2WSE - chains A and D of the 18 polymer chains in the assembly; structure by X-ray diffraction, 3.49 A resolution.

== Chain A ==
Name: Photosystem I P700 chlorophyll A apoprotein A1
From: Pisum sativum
UniProt: P05310 (PSAA_PEA); residues 1-758 here = UniProt positions 1-758
Amino-acid sequence (758 residues; row label = number of the first residue in the row):
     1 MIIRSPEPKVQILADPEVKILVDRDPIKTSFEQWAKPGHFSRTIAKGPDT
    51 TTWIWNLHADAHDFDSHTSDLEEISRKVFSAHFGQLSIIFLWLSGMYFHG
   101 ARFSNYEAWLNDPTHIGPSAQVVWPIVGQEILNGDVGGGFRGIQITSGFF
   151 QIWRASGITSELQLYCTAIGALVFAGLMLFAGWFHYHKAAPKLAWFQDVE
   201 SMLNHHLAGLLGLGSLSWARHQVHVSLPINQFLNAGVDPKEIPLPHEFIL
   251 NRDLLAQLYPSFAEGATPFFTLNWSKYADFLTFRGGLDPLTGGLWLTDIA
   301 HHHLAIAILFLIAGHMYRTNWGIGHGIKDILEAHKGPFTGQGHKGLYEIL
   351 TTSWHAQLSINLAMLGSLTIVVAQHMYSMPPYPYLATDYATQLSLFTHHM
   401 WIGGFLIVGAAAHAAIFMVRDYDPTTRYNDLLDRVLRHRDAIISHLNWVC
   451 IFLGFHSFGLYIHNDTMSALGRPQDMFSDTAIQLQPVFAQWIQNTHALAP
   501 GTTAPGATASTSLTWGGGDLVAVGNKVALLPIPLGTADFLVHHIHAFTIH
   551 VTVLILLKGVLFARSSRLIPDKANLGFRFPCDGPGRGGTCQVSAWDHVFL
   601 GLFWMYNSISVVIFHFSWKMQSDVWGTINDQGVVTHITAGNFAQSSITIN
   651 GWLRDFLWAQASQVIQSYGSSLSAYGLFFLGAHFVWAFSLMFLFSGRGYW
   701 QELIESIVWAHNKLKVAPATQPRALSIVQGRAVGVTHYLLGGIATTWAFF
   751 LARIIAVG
Disordered / not traced: 1-20, 319-326
Bound ions: chlorophyll a Mg site 1 near Gln121 (its only coordinating residue here); chlorophyll a Mg site 2 near Tyr317 (its only coordinating residue here); chlorophyll a Mg site 3 near Thr503 (its only coordinating residue here); 4Fe-4S cluster Fe: Cys581, Cys590 (shared with 2 residues of chain B)
Residues lining bound ligands:
  - beta-carotene (BCR), molecule 1: Tyr97, Thr167, Gly170, Ala171, Leu213, Leu216, Ser217
  - beta-carotene (BCR), molecule 2: Leu210, Leu213, Gly214, Ser215, Ser217
  - beta-carotene (BCR), molecule 3: Leu346, Leu350, Ala356, Ser359, Ile360, Ala414, Leu432
  - beta-carotene (BCR), molecule 4: Ser359, Ala363, Met364, Ser367, Ile407, Ala410, Ala411, Val553, Leu556, Leu557, Val560
  - beta-carotene (BCR), molecule 5: Phe678, Gly681, Ala682, Phe684, Leu740, Ile743, Ala744, Trp747
  - beta-carotene / chlorophyll a: Leu91, Trp92, Ser94, Gly95, Met96, Phe98, His99, Phe103, Gln121, Val122, Val123
  - chlorophyll a (CLA), molecule 1: Glu32, Trp34, His67, Lys77, Ser80, Ala81, Ile88, Leu179, Gly182, Trp183, Tyr186, His187
  - chlorophyll a (CLA), molecule 2: Thr51, Ile54, Trp55, Ile704, Ile707, Val708, His711, Val716, Ala717, Pro722, Arg723
  - chlorophyll a (CLA), molecule 3: Ile54, Leu57, His58
  - chlorophyll a (CLA), molecule 4: Trp55, Phe684, Val685, Phe688, Met691, Phe692, Leu725, Gln729, Ala732, Val733, Thr736, His737, Leu740
  - chlorophyll a (CLA), molecule 5: Leu57, His58, Ala61, His62, Lys77, Ala81, Gly84, Gln85, His187
  - chlorophyll a (CLA), molecule 6: His58, Ala59, Asp60, Ala61, His62, Asp63, His355, Leu362, Phe405, Leu406, Val408, Gly409, Ala412, His413, Ile416, Phe577, Arg578, Trp595, Leu602, Thr736, Leu740
  - chlorophyll a (CLA), molecule 7: His62, Phe64, Lys77, Val78, Ala81, His82, Gln85, Leu86, Ile89, Phe90, Leu93, Phe174, Trp354, His355, Gln357, Leu358, Asn361, Leu362, Leu365
  - chlorophyll a (CLA), molecule 8: His62, Gln85, Ile88, Ile89, Trp92, Ile402, Phe405, Leu406
  - chlorophyll a (CLA), molecule 9: Phe79, Phe83, Leu177, Met178, Phe180, Ala181, Phe184, Lys188, Trp195
  - chlorophyll a (CLA), molecule 10: Phe79, His82, Phe83, Leu86, Phe90, Phe174, Met178, Trp195, Ser201, Met202, His205, His206, Gly209, Leu210
  - chlorophyll a (CLA), molecule 11: Trp92, Gly95, Met96, His99, Ala120, Gln121, Leu132, Ile143, Gln144, Ile145, Thr146, Ser147, Leu672, Ala674, Tyr675, Phe678, Leu751
  - chlorophyll a (CLA), molecule 12: Trp92, Met96, Thr146, Ser147, Ser394, Leu395, Thr397, His398, Trp401, Phe405, Phe678, Ile743, Trp747
  - chlorophyll a (CLA), molecule 13: Gln121, Val122, Val123, Trp124, Ile126, Val127, Gly128, Gln129, Leu132, Ala674, Leu677, Phe678
  - chlorophyll a (CLA), molecule 14: Ser147, Gly148, Phe149, Ile152, Leu365, Leu368, Thr369, Val372, Met376, Tyr382, Leu385, Leu395, His398, His399, Ile402
  - chlorophyll a (CLA), molecule 15: Ser156, Gly157, Ile158, Cys166, Thr167, Ser217, Trp218, Arg220, His221, Pro245
  - chlorophyll a (CLA), molecule 16: Trp195, Ser201, His205
  - chlorophyll a (CLA), molecule 17: Phe196, Val199, Met202, Leu203, His206, Leu350, Thr351, Thr352, Ser353, Trp354, Gln357, Ile360, Asn361, Met364, Leu365
  - chlorophyll a (CLA), molecule 18: Leu203, Leu207, Leu309, Phe310, Ile330, Leu331, Ile360, Met418, Leu432, Val435, Leu557
  - chlorophyll a (CLA), molecule 19: Leu210, Leu211, Gly214, Ser215, Trp218, Gln222, Ile299, His302, His303, Ile306, Phe310, Leu368, Val371, Val372, Pro381, Tyr382
  - chlorophyll a (CLA), molecule 20: Leu216, Ala219, Arg220, His224, Ile249, Leu250, Arg252, Leu304
  - chlorophyll a (CLA), molecule 21: Ala278, Leu281, Thr282, Phe283, His301, Leu304, Ala305, Ile308
  - chlorophyll a (CLA), molecule 22: Phe283, Leu294, Ile299, His301, His302, Ala305, Ile306, His375, Met379, Thr511
  - chlorophyll a (CLA), molecule 23: Ala313, His315, Met316, Tyr317, Asp329
  - chlorophyll a (CLA), molecule 24: Asp329, Ile330, Ala333, His334
  - chlorophyll a (CLA), molecule 25: Ile330, His334, Thr339, His343, Leu346, Leu431, Leu432, Val435
  - chlorophyll a (CLA), molecule 26: Lys335, Gly336, Pro337, Phe338, Thr339
  - chlorophyll a (CLA), molecule 27: Phe338, Thr339, Leu431, Arg434, His438, Ile442, His445
  - chlorophyll a (CLA), molecule 28: Met364, Ser367, Leu368, Val371, Gln374, His375, Tyr377, Ser378, Met379, Ile492, Thr495, His496, Ala499, Pro500, Thr502, Thr511, Ser512, Thr514, Trp515
  - chlorophyll a (CLA), molecule 29: Ser367, Ile370, Val371, Gln374, Met400, Gly403, Ile407, Ile549, Thr552, Val553, Met605, Ser608, Ile609
  - chlorophyll a (CLA), molecule 30: Gln374, Tyr377, Phe396, Trp491, Ile492, Gln493, Trp515, Ile532, Leu534, His542, His545, Ile549, Val612, His615, Phe616, Lys619
  - chlorophyll a (CLA), molecule 31: Ile442, Leu446, Trp448, Val449, Ala546, Ile549, His550, Val553, Leu557
  - chlorophyll a (CLA), molecule 32: Ser444, Asn447, Trp448, Ile451
  - chlorophyll a (CLA), molecule 33: Ser444, His445, Trp448
  - chlorophyll a (CLA), molecule 34: Asn447, Cys450, Ile451, Leu453, Gly454, Phe455, Phe458, Gly459, Ile462, Phe547, Val551, Leu554, Ile555, Leu600, Trp604
  - chlorophyll a (CLA), molecule 35: Trp448, Ile451, Phe452, Phe455, His456
  - chlorophyll a (CLA), molecule 36: Trp448, Phe452, Leu453, Trp491, Leu534, Asp538, Phe539, His542, His543, Ala546, His550
  - chlorophyll a (CLA), molecule 37: Phe455, His456, Gly459, Ile462, His463, Thr466, Met467, Leu470, Asp475
  - chlorophyll a (CLA), molecule 38: Phe458, Ile462, Phe547, Phe603, Trp604, Tyr606, Asn607, Ile649, Trp686, Tyr738
  - chlorophyll a (CLA), molecule 39: Tyr461, Ile544, Phe547, Tyr606, Asn607, Ser610, Val611, Phe614, Ile649, Trp652, Leu657, Gln660, Ala661, Ile665, Phe679, His683, Trp686, Tyr738, Gly742, Ile743, Thr745, Thr746, Phe749
  - chlorophyll a (CLA), molecule 40: Asp465, Thr466, Ala469, Leu470
  - chlorophyll a (CLA), molecule 41: Leu653, Leu657, Trp658
  - chlorophyll a (CLA), molecule 42: Leu677, Leu680, Gly681, His683, Phe684, Trp686, Ala687
  - chlorophyll a (CLA), molecule 43: Phe684, Ala687, Phe688, Leu690, Met691, Phe694, Tyr699, Trp700, Leu703
  - chlorophyll a (CLA), molecule 44: Ile707, Ala710, His711, Leu714
  - chlorophyll a (CLA), molecule 45: Trp709, Ala710, Lys713, Leu714
  - dodecyl-alpha-D-maltoside (LMU), molecule 1: Leu21, His67, Thr68, Glu73, Tyr186
  - dodecyl-alpha-D-maltoside (LMU), molecule 2: Leu520, Ile628, Gln631, Gly632, Val634
  - phylloquinone (PQN): Trp55, Met691, Phe692, Ser695, Gly696, Arg697, Trp700, Ala724, Leu725, Ile727, Gly730
  - 4Fe-4S cluster (SF4): Cys581, Thr589, Cys590, Ile727

== Chain D ==
Name: Photosystem I reaction center subunit II, chloroplastic
From: Spinacia oleracea
UniProt: P12353 (PSAD_SPIOL); residues -55 to 156 here correspond to UniProt positions 1-212 (UniProt number = residue number + 56)
Amino-acid sequence (212 residues; each row starts with the number of its first residue; numbers below 1 keep their minus sign (Met-55 is residue -55)):
   -55 MAMGTPATLFSRSSLSSAKPIETRLTTSFKQPSAVTFASKPASRLHTIRA
    -5 AAAAEGKAAAATETKEATKAFTPPELDPNTPSPIFAGSTGGLLRKAQVEE
    45 FYVITWESPKEQIFEMPTGGAAIMREGPNLLKLARKEQCLALGTRLRSKY
    95 KIKYQFYRVFPSGEVQYLHPKDGVYPEKVNPGRQGVGLNMRSIGKNVSPI
   145 EVKFTGKQPYDL
Disordered / not traced: -55 to 18
Construct notes: conflict Gly-52 (Ala4 in P12353), Pro-50 (Gln6 in P12353), Arg-44 (Pro12 in P12353), Glu-34 (Asp22 in P12353), Leu-11 (His45 in P12353), Thr-9 (Ser47 in P12353), Thr12 (Pro68 in P12353), Ala14 (Gly70 in P12353)

== Chain A / chain D interface ==
Residue-residue contacts - 23 pairs, chain A then chain D:
  Thr425(A) - Glu59(D)
  Tyr428(A) - Ile57(D)  hydrophobic
  Asn429(A) - Ile57(D)
  Asn429(A) - Ala65(D)  hydrogen bond (side chain-backbone)
  Arg437(A) - Phe29(D)  hydrogen bond (side chain-backbone)
  Arg437(A) - Ala30(D)
  Arg437(A) - Ser32(D)  hydrogen bond (backbone-side chain)
  Arg437(A) - Thr33(D)  hydrogen bond (backbone-backbone)
  Arg437(A) - Gly64(D)
  Arg437(A) - Ala65(D)
  His438(A) - Thr33(D)
  Arg439(A) - Thr33(D)
  Arg439(A) - Thr62(D)  hydrogen bond (side chain-backbone)
  Asp440(A) - Thr33(D)  hydrogen bond
  Asp440(A) - Gly34(D)  hydrogen bond (side chain-backbone)
  Ala441(A) - Thr33(D)
  Arg567(A) - Gly34(D)  hydrogen bond (side chain-backbone)
  Arg567(A) - Gly35(D)
  Arg567(A) - Thr62(D)
  Arg567(A) - Ala78(D)
  Arg567(A) - Gln82(D)  hydrogen bond
  Pro570(A) - Glu81(D)
  Asp571(A) - Thr88(D)  hydrogen bond
Interface residues without a listed pair, chain A (16 interface residues in all): Arg427, Asp433, Leu436, Leu568, Arg586
Interface residues without a listed pair, chain D (18 interface residues in all): Leu36, Phe58, Gly63

== Overview ==
The interface between chain A and chain D involves 16 residues on one side and 18 on the other, with 10
hydrogen bonds. Among the polar pairs are Asn429(A)-Ala65(D), Arg437(A)-Phe29(D) and Arg437(A)-Ser32(D).
Here chain A is Photosystem I P700 chlorophyll A apoprotein A1 (Pisum sativum) and chain D is Photosystem I
reaction center subunit II, chloroplastic (Spinacia oleracea). Entry 2WSE (Improved Model of Plant Photosystem
I) was determined by X-ray diffraction together with 3LW5, 2WSC and 2WSF from the same study.
